6OJ3 - chains B and P of the 11 polymer chains in the assembly; structure by electron microscopy, 4.50 A resolution (low resolution: residue-level contacts below are approximate; hydrogen-bond / salt-bridge calls are withheld).

== Chain B ==
Molecule: Inner capsid protein VP2
From: Rotavirus A (strain RVA/Monkey/United States/RRV/1975/G3P5B[3])
Reference sequence: B3F2X3 (B3F2X3_ROTRH); residues 1-887 here = UniProt positions 1-887
Amino-acid sequence (887 residues; numbered 1 to 887; the number before each row is that of its first residue):
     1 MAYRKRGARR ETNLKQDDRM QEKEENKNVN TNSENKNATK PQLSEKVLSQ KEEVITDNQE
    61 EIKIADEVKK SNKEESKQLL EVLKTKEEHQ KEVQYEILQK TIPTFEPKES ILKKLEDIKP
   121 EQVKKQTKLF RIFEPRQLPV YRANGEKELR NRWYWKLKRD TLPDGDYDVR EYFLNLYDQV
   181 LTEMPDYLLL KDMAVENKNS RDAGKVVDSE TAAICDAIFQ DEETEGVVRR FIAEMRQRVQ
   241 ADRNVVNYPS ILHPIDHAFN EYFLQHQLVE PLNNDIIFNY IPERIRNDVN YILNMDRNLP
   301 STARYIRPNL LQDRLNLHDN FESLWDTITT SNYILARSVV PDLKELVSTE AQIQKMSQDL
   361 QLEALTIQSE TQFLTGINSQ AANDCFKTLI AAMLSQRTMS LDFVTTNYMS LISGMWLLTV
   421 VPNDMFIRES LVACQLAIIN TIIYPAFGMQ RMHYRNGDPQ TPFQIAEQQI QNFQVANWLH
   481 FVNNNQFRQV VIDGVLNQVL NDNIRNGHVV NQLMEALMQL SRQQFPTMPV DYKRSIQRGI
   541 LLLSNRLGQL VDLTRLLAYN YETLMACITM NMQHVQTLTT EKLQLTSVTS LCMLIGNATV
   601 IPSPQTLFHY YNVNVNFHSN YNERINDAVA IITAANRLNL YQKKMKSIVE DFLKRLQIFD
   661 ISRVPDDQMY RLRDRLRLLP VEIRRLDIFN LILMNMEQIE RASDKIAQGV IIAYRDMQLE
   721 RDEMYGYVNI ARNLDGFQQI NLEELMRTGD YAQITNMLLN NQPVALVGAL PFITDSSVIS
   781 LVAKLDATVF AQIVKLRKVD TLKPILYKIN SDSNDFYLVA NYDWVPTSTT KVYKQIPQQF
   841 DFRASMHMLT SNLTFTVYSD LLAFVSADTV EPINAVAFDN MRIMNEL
Not modelled in the structure: 1-106

== Chain P ==
Molecule: RNA-directed RNA polymerase
From: Rotavirus A (strain RVA/Monkey/United States/RRV/1975/G3P5B[3])
Notes: EC 2.7.7.48
Reference sequence: B3F2X2 (B3F2X2_ROTRH); numbering as in UniProt (aligned over 1-1088)
Amino-acid sequence (1088 residues; row label = number of the first residue in the row):
     1 MGKYNLILSE YLSFIYNSQS AVQIPIYYSS NSELENRCIE FHSKCLENSK NGLSLKKLFV
    61 EYSDVIENAT LLSILSYSYD KYNAVERKLV KYAKGKPLEA DLTVNELDYE NNKITSELFP
   121 TAEEYTDLLM DPAILTSLSS NLNAVMFWLE KHENDVAEKL KIYKRRLDLF TIVASTVNKY
   181 GVPRHNAKYR YEYEVMKDKP YYLVTWANSS IEMLMSVFSH EDYLIARELI VLSYSNRSTL
   241 AKLVSSPMSI LVALVDINGT FITNEELELE FSNKYVRAIV PDQTFDELKQ MLDNMRKAGL
   301 TDIPKMIQDW LVDCSIEKFP LMAKIYSWSF HVGFRKQKML DAALDQLKTE YTEDVDDEMY
   361 REYTMLIRDE VVKMLEEPVK HDDHLLQDSE LAGLLSMSSA SNGESRQLKF GRKTIFSTKK
   421 NMHVMDDMAN GRYTPGIIPP VNVDKPIPLG RRDVPGRRTR IIFILPYEYF IAQHAVVEKM
   481 LIYAKHTREY AEFYSQSNQL LSYGDVTRFL SNNSMVLYTD VSQWDSSQHN TQPFRKGIIM
   541 GLDMLANMTN DARVIQTLNL YKQTQINLMD SYVQIPDGNV IKKIQYGAVA SGEKQTKAAN
   601 SIANLALIKT VLSRISNKYS FATKIIRVDG DDNYAVLQFN TEVTKQMVQD VSNDVRETYA
   661 RMNTKVKALV STVGIEIAKR YIAGGKIFFR AGINLLNNEK KGQSTQWDQA AVLYSNYIVN
   721 RLRGFETDRE FILTKIMQMT SVAITGSLRL FPSERVLTTN STFKVFDSED FIIEYGTTDD
   781 EVYIQRAFMS LSSQKSGIAD EIAASSTFKN YVSRLSEQLL FSKNNIVSRG IALTEKAKLN
   841 SYAPISLEKR RAQISALLTM LQKPVTFKSS KITINDILRD IKPFFTVNEA HLPIQYQKFM
   901 PTLPDNVQYI IQCIGSRTYQ IEDDGSKSAI SRLISKYSVY KPSIEELYKV ISLHENEIQL
   961 YLISLGIPKI DADTYVGSKI YSQDKYRILE SYVYNLLSIN YGCYQLFDFN SPDLEKLIRI
  1021 PFKGKIPAVT FILHLYAKLE VINHAIKNGS WISLFCNYPK SEMIKLWKKM WNITSLRSPY
  1081 TNANFFQD
Not modelled in the structure: 1, 1088

== Interface between chain B and chain P ==
Pairs across the interface (24):
  Glu350(B) - Arg1019(P)
  Glu350(B) - Phe1055(P)
  Ala351(B) - Arg1019(P)
  Ile353(B) - Phe1055(P)
  Gln354(B) - Arg1019(P)
  Gln354(B) - Ile1020(P)
  Gln354(B) - Pro1021(P)
  Ser357(B) - Pro1021(P)
  Gln358(B) - Phe1022(P)
  Leu362(B) - Lys1023(P)
  Glu363(B) - Lys1023(P)
  Glu363(B) - Lys1025(P)
  Glu363(B) - Lys1060(P)
  Ala364(B) - Lys1023(P)
  Ala364(B) - Gly1024(P)
  Ala364(B) - Ile1026(P)
  Ala364(B) - Lys1060(P)
  Ala364(B) - Ile1064(P)
  Leu365(B) - Lys1025(P)
  Leu365(B) - Ile1026(P)
  Leu365(B) - Ile1064(P)
  Thr366(B) - Lys1060(P)
  Gln368(B) - Lys1060(P)
  Thr371(B) - Lys1060(P)
Also at the interface, not in a pair above, chain B (14 interface residues in all): Leu374
Also at the interface, not in a pair above, chain P (16 interface residues in all): Asn888, Ile1018, Ser1053, Asn1057, Met1063

== Summary ==
14 residues of chain B and 16 residues of chain P are in contact.
Here chain B is Inner capsid protein VP2 and chain P is RNA-directed RNA polymerase, both from Rotavirus A
(strain RVA/Monkey/United States/RRV/1975/G3P5B[3]). Entry 6OJ3 (In situ structure of rotavirus VP1
RNA-dependent RNA polymerase (TLP)) was determined by electron microscopy together with 6OJ4, 6OJ5 and 6OJ6
from the same study.
